PDB entry 5FJ9 | electron microscopy, 4.60 A resolution (low resolution: residue-level contacts below are approximate; hydrogen-bond / salt-bridge calls are withheld) | chains A and H of the 17 polymer chains in the assembly

== Chain A ==
Molecule: DNA-directed RNA polymerase III subunit RPC1
From: Saccharomyces cerevisiae
Notes: EC 2.7.7.6
Reference sequence: P04051 (RPC1_YEAST); residues 1-1460 here = UniProt positions 1-1460
Sequence (1460 residues; each row starts with the number of its first residue):
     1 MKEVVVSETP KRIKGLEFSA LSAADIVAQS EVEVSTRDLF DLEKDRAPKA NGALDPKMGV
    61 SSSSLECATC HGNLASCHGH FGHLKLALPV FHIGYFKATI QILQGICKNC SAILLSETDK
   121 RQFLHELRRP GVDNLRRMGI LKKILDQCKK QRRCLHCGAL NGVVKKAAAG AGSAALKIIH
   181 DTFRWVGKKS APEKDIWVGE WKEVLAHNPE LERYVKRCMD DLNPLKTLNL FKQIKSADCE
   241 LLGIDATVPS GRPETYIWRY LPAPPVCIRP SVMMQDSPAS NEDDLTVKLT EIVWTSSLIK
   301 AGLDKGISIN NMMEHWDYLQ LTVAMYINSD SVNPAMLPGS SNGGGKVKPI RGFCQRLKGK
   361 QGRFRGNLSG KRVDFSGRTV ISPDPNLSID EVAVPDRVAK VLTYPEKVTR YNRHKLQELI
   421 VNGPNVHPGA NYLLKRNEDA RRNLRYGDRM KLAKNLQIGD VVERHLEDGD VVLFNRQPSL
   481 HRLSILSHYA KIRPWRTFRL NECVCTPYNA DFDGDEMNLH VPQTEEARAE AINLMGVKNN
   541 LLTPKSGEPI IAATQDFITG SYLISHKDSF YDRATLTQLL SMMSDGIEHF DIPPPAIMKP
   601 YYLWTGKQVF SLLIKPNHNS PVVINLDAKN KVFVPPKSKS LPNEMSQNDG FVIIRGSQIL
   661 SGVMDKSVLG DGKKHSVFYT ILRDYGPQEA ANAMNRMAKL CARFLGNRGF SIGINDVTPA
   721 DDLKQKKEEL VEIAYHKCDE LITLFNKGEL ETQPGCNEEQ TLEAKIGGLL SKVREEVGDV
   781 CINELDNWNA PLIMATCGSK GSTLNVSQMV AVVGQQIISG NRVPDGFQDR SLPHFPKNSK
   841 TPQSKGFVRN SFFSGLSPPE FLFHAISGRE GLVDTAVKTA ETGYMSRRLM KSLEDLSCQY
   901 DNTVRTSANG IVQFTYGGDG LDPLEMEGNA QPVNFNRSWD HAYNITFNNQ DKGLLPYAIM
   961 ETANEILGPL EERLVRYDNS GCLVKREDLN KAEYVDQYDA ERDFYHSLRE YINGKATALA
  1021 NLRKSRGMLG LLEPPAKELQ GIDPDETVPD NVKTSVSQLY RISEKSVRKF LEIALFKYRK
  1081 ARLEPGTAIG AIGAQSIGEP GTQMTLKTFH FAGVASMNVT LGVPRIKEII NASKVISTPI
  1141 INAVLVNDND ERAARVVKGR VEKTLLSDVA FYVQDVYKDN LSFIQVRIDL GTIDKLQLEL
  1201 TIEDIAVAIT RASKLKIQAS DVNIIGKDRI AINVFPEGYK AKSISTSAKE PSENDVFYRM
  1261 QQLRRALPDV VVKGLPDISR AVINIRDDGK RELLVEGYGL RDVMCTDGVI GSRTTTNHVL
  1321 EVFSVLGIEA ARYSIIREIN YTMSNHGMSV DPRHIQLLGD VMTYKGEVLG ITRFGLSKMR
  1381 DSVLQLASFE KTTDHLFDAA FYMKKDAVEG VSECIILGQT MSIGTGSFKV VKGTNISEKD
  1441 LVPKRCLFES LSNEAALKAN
Unresolved in the structure: 1, 169-174, 338-347, 1101-1116, 1237-1251
Curated features (UniProtKB/Swiss-Prot):
  - region: P858 to E870 (Bridging helix)
  - binding site (Zn(2+)): C67, C70, C77, H80, C107, C110, C154
  - binding site (Mg(2+)): D511, D513, D515
Ion coordination: Zn2+ site 1: C67, C70, C77, H80; Zn2+ site 2: C107, N109, C110, C154, C157

== Chain H ==
Molecule: DNA-directed RNA polymerases I, II, and III subunit rpabc 3
From: Saccharomyces cerevisiae
Reference sequence: P20436 (RPAB3_YEAST); numbering as in UniProt (aligned over 1-146)
Sequence (146 residues; row label = number of the first residue in the row):
     1 MSNTLFDDIF QVSEVDPGRY NKVCRIEAAS TTQDQCKLTL DINVELFPVA AQDSLTVTIA
    61 SSLNLEDTPA NDSSATRSWR PPQAGDRSLA DDYDYVMYGT AYKFEEVSKD LIAVYYSFGG
   121 LLMRLEGNYR NLNNLKQENA YLLIRR
Unresolved in the structure: 68-73
Curated features (UniProtKB/Swiss-Prot):
  - region: D16 to T39 (Non-specific ssDNA binding)
  - modified residue: S2 (N-acetylserine), T68 (Phosphothreonine)

== Interface between chain A and chain H ==
Pairs across the interface - 54 pairs, chain A then chain H:
  K567(A) with Y20(H); V23(H); D41(H); L121(H)
  D568(A) with N21(H); K22(H); V23(H)
  F570(A) with K22(H); V23(H); N43(H)
  D591(A) with R77(H)
  I592(A) with W79(H)
  P594(A) with W79(H); Y98(H)
  P595(A) with W79(H); Y98(H)
  A596(A) with M97(H); Y98(H)
  I597(A) with Y95(H); V96(H); M97(H)
  M598(A) with W79(H); V96(H); Y141(H)
  P600(A) with L46(H)
  L603(A) with L46(H)
  T605(A) with G119(H)
  K607(A) with G119(H); G120(H)
  H618(A) with R77(H)
  P642(A) with E105(H); Y115(H)
  E644(A) with Y102(H); L122(H)
  M645(A) with R25(H); Y115(H); R124(H)
  Q647(A) with Y20(H)
  L660(A) with Y102(H); S117(H); G120(H)
  S661(A) with L122(H)
  N783(A) with R19(H)
  L785(A) with R19(H)
  N787(A) with R19(H)
  W788(A) with N21(H)
  Y943(A) with K136(H)
  S1025(A) with K109(H)
  R1026(A) with Y129(H)
  S1055(A) with N131(H)
  L1059(A) with F104(H); E105(H); I112(H)
  Y1060(A) with E106(H)
Other interface residues (no listed pair), chain A (42 interface residues in all): H566, F590, P593, K599, Y602, L641, S646, N648, I653, F947, Q1058
Other interface residues (no listed pair), chain H (37 interface residues in all): S78, P82, Y93, D94, N134

== Overview ==
42 residues of chain A and 37 residues of chain H are in contact. C67(A), C70(A), C77(A) and H80(A) form the
Zn2+ site 1. From UniProt: 7 Zn2+-binding residues and 3 Mg2+-binding residues on chain A.
Chain A is DNA-directed RNA polymerase III subunit RPC1 and chain H is DNA-directed RNA polymerases I, II, and
III subunit rpabc 3, both from Saccharomyces cerevisiae; the structure, Cryo-EM structure of yeast apo RNA
polymerase III at 4.6 A, was determined by electron microscopy (same publication as 5FJ8 and 5FJA).
